1YYR - chains A and B; structure by X-ray diffraction, 2.50 A resolution.

[Chain A (and B)]
Molecule: Trichodiene synthase
Organism: Fusarium sporotrichioides
Notes: EC 4.2.3.6; chain B of this document is another copy of the same molecule, construct and numbering; everything in this record applies to it too
UniProtKB: P13513 (TRI5_FUSSP); residues 1-374 here = UniProt positions 1-374
Amino-acid sequence (374 residues; row label = number of the first residue in the row):
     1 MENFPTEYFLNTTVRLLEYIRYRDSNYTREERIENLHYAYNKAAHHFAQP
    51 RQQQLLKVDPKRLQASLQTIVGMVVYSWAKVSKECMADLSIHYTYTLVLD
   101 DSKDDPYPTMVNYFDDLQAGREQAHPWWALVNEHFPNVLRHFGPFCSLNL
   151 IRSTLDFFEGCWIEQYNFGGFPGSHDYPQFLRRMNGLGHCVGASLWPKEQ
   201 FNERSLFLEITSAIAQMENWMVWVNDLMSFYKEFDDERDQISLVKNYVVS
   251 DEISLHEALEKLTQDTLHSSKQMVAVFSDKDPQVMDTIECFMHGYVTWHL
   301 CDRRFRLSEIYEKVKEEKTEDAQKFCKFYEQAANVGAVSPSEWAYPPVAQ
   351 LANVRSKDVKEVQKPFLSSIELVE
Not modelled in the structure: 1, 355-374 (chain B: 1-2, 355-374)
Differences from the reference sequence: engineered mutation Phe305 (Tyr in P13513)
UniProt features mapped onto this chain:
  - region: Asp100 to Asp104 (Aspartate-rich domain)
  - binding site (Mg(2+)): Asp100, Glu164, Asn225, Ser229, Glu233, Asp239, Ile241
  - mutagenesis: Asp100 (D100E: Does not significantly perturb the overall structure of trichodiene synthase but leads to an increased KM, a reduction in kcat, as well as to the production of anomalous sesquiterpene products ...), Asp101 (D101E: Leads to an increased KM for Mg(2+), a reduction in kcat, as well as to the production of anomalous sesquiterpene products in addition to trichodiene when incubated with farnesyl diphosphate), Asp104 (D104E: Does not significantly affect the KM and kcat for farnesyl diphosphate), Cys146 (C146F: Leads to the loss of activity), Cys190 (C190F: Increases the KM for farnesyl diphosphate by about 1.3-fold and reduces the kcat by about 2000-fold), Asn225 (N225D: Increases the KM for farnesyl diphosphate by about 6-fold and reduces the kcat by about 28-fold. Leads to complete loss of activity; when associated with S-229), Ser229 (S229T: Increases the KM for farnesyl diphosphate by about 77-fold and reduces the kcat by about 9-fold. Leads to complete loss of activity; when associated with D-225), Tyr295 (Y295F: Does not affect the catalytic activity), Arg304 (R304K: Does not cause large changes in the overall structure but increases the KM for farnesyl diphosphate by about 25-fold, reduces the kcat by about 200-fold, and leads to conversion of farnesyl ...)
Ligand contacts: S-azabisabolene (SAZ; (1S)-N,4-dimethyl-N-(4-methylpent-3-enyl)cyclohex-3-enaminium): Ile70, Met73, Tyr93, Thr96, Leu97, Arg182, Asn185, Gly186, Leu187, Val191, Met221, Val222, Asn225, Tyr295, Trp298, Arg304

[Interface between chain A and chain B]
Contacting residue pairs (98; chain A residue first):
  Asp105(A) with Arg204(B), salt bridge
  Tyr107(A) with Pro144(B), hydrophobic; Glu203(B); Arg204(B)
  Met110(A) with Pro144(B)
  Val111(A) with Pro144(B)
  Tyr113(A) with Ile151(B), hydrophobic
  Phe114(A) with Asn132(B); Phe135(B), hydrophobic; Pro136(B), hydrophobic; Leu139(B), hydrophobic; Ile151(B), hydrophobic
  Leu117(A) with Leu117(B)
  Gln118(A) with Gly120(B); Asn132(B); Glu133(B)
  Gly120(A) with Gln118(B); Gly120(B)
  Asn132(A) with Phe114(B); Gln118(B)
  Glu133(A) with Gln118(B)
  Phe135(A) with Phe114(B), hydrophobic
  Pro136(A) with Phe114(B), hydrophobic
  Leu139(A) with Phe114(B), hydrophobic
  Pro144(A) with Tyr107(B), hydrophobic; Met110(B); Val111(B), hydrophobic
  Phe145(A) with Glu159(B); Trp162(B), hydrophobic
  Leu148(A) with Leu155(B), hydrophobic; Glu159(B); Trp162(B), hydrophobic
  Asn149(A) with Glu159(B)
  Ile151(A) with Tyr113(B), hydrophobic; Phe114(B), hydrophobic
  Arg152(A) with Leu155(B); Asp156(B), salt bridge; Glu159(B), salt bridge; Met184(B)
  Leu155(A) with Leu148(B), hydrophobic; Arg152(B)
  Asp156(A) with Arg152(B), salt bridge
  Glu159(A) with Phe145(B); Leu148(B); Asn149(B), hydrogen bond; Arg152(B), salt bridge
  Trp162(A) with Pro144(B); Phe145(B); Leu148(B), hydrophobic
  Ile163(A) with Phe207(B), hydrophobic; Thr211(B)
  Tyr166(A) with Phe207(B), hydrophobic; Leu208(B), hydrophobic
  Phe168(A) with Leu208(B), hydrophobic; Ser212(B)
  Phe171(A) with Leu208(B); Ser212(B); Lys280(B)
  Pro172(A) with Val276(B)
  Gly173(A) with Gln272(B), hydrogen bond (backbone-side chain); Val276(B)
  Ser174(A) with Gln216(B), hydrogen bond; Val276(B)
  His175(A) with His268(B); Gln272(B), hydrogen bond
  Asp176(A) with Asn219(B), hydrogen bond
  Phe180(A) with His189(B); Thr211(B); Ala215(B), hydrophobic
  Arg183(A) with Arg183(B)
  Met184(A) with Arg152(B); His189(B)
  His189(A) with Phe180(B)
  Glu203(A) with Tyr107(B)
  Arg204(A) with Asp105(B), salt bridge; Tyr107(B)
  Phe207(A) with Trp162(B); Tyr166(B)
  Leu208(A) with Tyr166(B), hydrophobic; Phe168(B), hydrophobic; Phe171(B)
  Glu209(A) with Phe171(B)
  Thr211(A) with Ile163(B); Phe180(B)
  Ser212(A) with Phe168(B); Phe171(B)
  Ile214(A) with Phe180(B), hydrophobic
  Ala215(A) with Asp176(B); Phe180(B), hydrophobic
  Gln216(A) with Ser174(B), hydrogen bond
  Asn219(A) with Asp176(B), hydrogen bond
  His268(A) with His175(B)
  Gln272(A) with Gly173(B), hydrogen bond (side chain-backbone); His175(B)
  Val276(A) with Phe171(B), hydrophobic; Gly173(B); Ser174(B)
  Lys280(A) with Phe171(B)
Also at the interface, not in a pair above, chain A (59 interface residues in all): Pro108, Asp115, Ala119, Phe158, Tyr177, Glu218, Ser269
Also at the interface, not in a pair above, chain B (56 interface residues in all): Asp115, Ala119, Phe158, Pro172, Tyr177, Glu209, Ile214

[Summary]
59 residues of chain A face 56 of chain B across their interface, with 8 hydrogen bonds and 6 salt bridges.
Polar pairs include Asp105(A)-Arg204(B), Arg152(A)-Asp156(B) and Arg152(A)-Glu159(B). Chain A binds
S-azabisabolene. UniProt lists 7 Mg2+-binding residues and 9 mutagenesis sites on chain A.
Both chains are Trichodiene synthase (Fusarium sporotrichioides). Entry 1YYR (Y305F Trichodiene Synthase:
Complex With Mg, Pyrophosphate, and (4R)-7-azabisabolene) was determined by X-ray diffraction together with
1YJ4, 1YYQ, 1YYS, 1YYT and 1YYU from the same study.
